PDB entry 6PWX | electron microscopy, 4.20 A resolution (low resolution: residue-level contacts below are approximate; hydrogen-bond / salt-bridge calls are withheld) | chains K and P of the 11 polymer chains in the assembly

== Chain K ==
Molecule: Histone H3.2
Source organism: Xenopus laevis
Reference sequence: P84233 (H32_XENLA); residues 0-135 here correspond to UniProt positions 1-136 (UniProt number = residue number + 1)
Sequence (136 residues; row label = number of the first residue in the row; numbering starts at 0):
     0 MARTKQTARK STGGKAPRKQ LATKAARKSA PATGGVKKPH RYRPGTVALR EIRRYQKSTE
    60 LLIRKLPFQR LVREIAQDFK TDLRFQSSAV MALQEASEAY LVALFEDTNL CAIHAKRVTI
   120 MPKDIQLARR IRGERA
Unresolved in the structure: 0-36, 135
Differences from the reference sequence: engineered mutation Ala-102 (Gly103 in P84233)
UniProt features mapped onto this chain:
  - modified residue: Arg-2 (Asymmetric dimethylarginine), Thr-3 (Phosphothreonine), Lys-4 (Allysine), Gln-5 (5-glutamyl dopamine), Thr-6 (Phosphothreonine), Arg-8 (Citrulline), Lys-9 (N6,N6,N6-trimethyllysine), Ser-10 (ADP-ribosylserine), Thr-11 (Phosphothreonine), Lys-14 (N6-(2-hydroxyisobutyryl)lysine), Arg-17 (Asymmetric dimethylarginine), Lys-18 (N6-(2-hydroxyisobutyryl)lysine), Lys-23 (N6-(2-hydroxyisobutyryl)lysine), Arg-26 (Citrulline), Lys-27 (N6,N6,N6-trimethyllysine), Ser-28 (ADP-ribosylserine), Lys-36 (N6,N6,N6-trimethyllysine), Lys-37 (N6-methyllysine), Tyr-41 (Phosphotyrosine), Lys-56 (N6,N6,N6-trimethyllysine) and 8 more in UniProt
  - lipidation: Cys-110 (S-palmitoyl cysteine)

== Chain P ==
Molecule: 147-nt DNA strand
Sequence (147 nucleotides; numbered 1 to 147; the number before each row is that of its first residue):
     1 ATCGGATGTA TATATCTGAC ACGTGCCTGG AGACTAGGGA GTAATCCCCT TGGCGGTTAA
    61 AACGCGGGGG ACAGCGCGTA CGTGCGTTTA AGCGGTGCTA GAGCTGTCTA CGACCAATTG
   121 AGCGGCCTCG GCACCGGGAT TCTCGAT
Unresolved in the structure: 147

== How chain K and chain P interact ==
Residue-residue contacts (30):
  His-39(K) with DG84(P)
  Arg-40(K) with DG82(P); DT83(P); DG84(P)
  Tyr-41(K) with DT7(P); DG8(P); DG84(P)
  Arg-42(K) with DT83(P)
  Pro-43(K) with DG82(P); DT83(P)
  Gly-44(K) with DG82(P); DT83(P)
  Thr-45(K) with DT83(P)
  Val-46(K) with DT83(P); DG84(P)
  Ala-47(K) with DT83(P)
  Arg-49(K) with DG8(P); DT9(P)
  Lys-56(K) with DA10(P)
  Arg-63(K) with DA91(P); DG92(P)
  Lys-64(K) with DG92(P)
  Leu-65(K) with DA91(P); DG92(P)
  Pro-66(K) with DA91(P); DG92(P)
  Arg-69(K) with DA91(P)
  Asp-81(K) with DG101(P)
  Arg-83(K) with DA100(P); DG101(P)
Also at the interface, not in a pair above, chain K (19 interface residues in all): Gln-85
Also at the interface, not in a pair above, chain P (12 interface residues in all): DG103

== Summary ==
19 residues of chain K face 12 of chain P across their interface.
Here chain K is Histone H3.2 (Xenopus laevis) and chain P is a 147-nt DNA strand. Entry 6PWX (Cryo-EM
structure of RbBP5 bound to the nucleosome) was determined by electron microscopy.
